PDB entry 4EU2 | X-ray diffraction, 2.51 A resolution | chains M and N of the 28 polymer chains in the assembly

Chain M:
Molecule: Proteasome component C5
Source organism: Saccharomyces cerevisiae
Notes: EC 3.4.25.1
UniProtKB: P23724 (PSB1_YEAST); the author numbering skips numbers that UniProt does not, so the offset changes along the chain: -9 to -1 = UniProt 20-28; 1-213 = UniProt 29-241
Chain sequence (222 residues; row label = number of the first residue in the row; note: 1 number in that range is skipped by the numbering (no residue carries it; nothing is unmodelled there); numbers below 1 keep their minus sign (Gln-9 is residue -9)):
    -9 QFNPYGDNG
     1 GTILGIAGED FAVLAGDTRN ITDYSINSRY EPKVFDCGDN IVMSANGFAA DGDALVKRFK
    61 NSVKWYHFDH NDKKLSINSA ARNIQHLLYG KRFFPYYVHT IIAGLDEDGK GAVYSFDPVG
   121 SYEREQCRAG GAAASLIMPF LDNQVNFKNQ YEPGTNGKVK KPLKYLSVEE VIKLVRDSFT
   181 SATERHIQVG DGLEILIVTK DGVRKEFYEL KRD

Chain N:
Molecule: Proteasome component PRE4
Source organism: Saccharomyces cerevisiae
Notes: EC 3.4.25.1
UniProtKB: P30657 (PSB4_YEAST); the author numbering skips numbers that UniProt does not, so the offset changes along the chain: -8 to -1 = UniProt 34-41; 1-225 = UniProt 42-266
Chain sequence (233 residues; each row starts with the number of its first residue; note: 1 number in that range is skipped by the numbering (no residue carries it; nothing is unmodelled there); numbers below 1 keep their minus sign (Thr-8 is residue -8)):
    -8 TQQPIVTG
     1 TSVISMKYDN GVIIAADNLG SYGSLLRFNG VERLIPVGDN TVVGISGDIS DMQHIERLLK
    61 DLVTENAYDN PLADAEEALE PSYIFEYLAT VMYQRRSKMN PLWNAIIVAG VQSNGDQFLR
   121 YVNLLGVTYS SPTLATGFGA HMANPLLRKV VDRESDIPKT TVQVAEEAIV NAMRVLYYRD
   181 ARSSRNFSLA IIDKNTGLTF KKNLQVENMK WDFAKDIKGY GTQKI
Small-molecule neighbours: WPI (1,4-bis[(4E)-5-(3,4,5-trimethoxyphenyl)pent-4-en-1-yl]-1,4-diazepane): Gln-6, Pro-5, Thr-2, Tyr22, Gly23, Trp103

Interface between chain M and chain N:
Pairs across the interface - 41 pairs, chain M then chain N:
  Phe-8(M) - Thr-8(N)
  Phe-8(M) - Arg96(N)
  Phe-8(M) - Met99(N)
  Phe-8(M) - Pro101(N)  hydrophobic
  Phe-8(M) - Trp103(N)  hydrophobic
  Phe-8(M) - Leu124(N)  hydrophobic
  Phe-8(M) - Leu125(N)  hydrophobic
  Asn-7(M) - Leu125(N)
  Pro-6(M) - Arg96(N)  hydrogen bond (backbone-side chain)
  Pro-6(M) - Met99(N)  hydrophobic
  Pro-6(M) - Leu125(N)
  Tyr-5(M) - Arg96(N)
  Asn-2(M) - Val127(N)
  Asn20(M) - Tyr129(N)
  Ser25(M) - His141(N)  hydrogen bond
  Ile26(M) - Arg148(N)  hydrogen bond (backbone-side chain)
  Asn27(M) - Tyr129(N)  hydrogen bond
  Asn27(M) - Ser131(N)
  Ser28(M) - Ser130(N)  hydrogen bond (side chain-backbone)
  Ser28(M) - Ser131(N)
  Tyr30(M) - Ser130(N)
  Glu31(M) - Arg120(N)  salt bridge
  Glu31(M) - Tyr129(N)
  Glu31(M) - Ser130(N)  hydrogen bond (side chain-backbone)
  Phe48(M) - Arg96(N)
  Phe48(M) - Val127(N)  hydrophobic
  Ala50(M) - Tyr93(N)
  Ala50(M) - Leu125(N)
  Ala50(M) - Gly126(N)
  Ala50(M) - Val127(N)
  Asp51(M) - Tyr93(N)  hydrogen bond
  Asp51(M) - Arg96(N)  salt bridge
  Asp53(M) - Thr128(N)
  Ala54(M) - Tyr93(N)
  Lys57(M) - Glu86(N)  salt bridge
  Phe94(M) - Arg96(N)
  Phe94(M) - Ser97(N)
  Tyr96(M) - Tyr93(N)
  Glu209(M) - Arg153(N)  salt bridge
  Arg212(M) - Asp152(N)  salt bridge
  Arg212(M) - Arg153(N)
Interface residues without a listed pair, chain M (25 interface residues in all): Gln-9, Arg29, Lys91
Interface residues without a listed pair, chain N (23 interface residues in all): Thr90, Leu134

In short:
Chain M and chain N form an interface of 25 and 23 residues respectively; the contacts include 7 hydrogen
bonds and 5 salt bridges. Polar contacts include Glu31(M)-Arg120(N), Asp51(M)-Arg96(N) and Lys57(M)-Glu86(N).
Chain N binds compound WPI.
Here chain M is Proteasome component C5 and chain N is Proteasome component PRE4, both from Saccharomyces
cerevisiae. Entry 4EU2 (Crystal structure of 20s proteasome with novel inhibitor K-7174) was determined by
X-ray diffraction.
